Entry 9CP7 (X-ray diffraction, 1.75 A resolution); this record covers chains A and B.

== Chain A (and B) ==
Protein: Sulfopropanediol 3-dehydrogenase
From: Cupriavidus pinatubonensis JMP134
Notes: chain B of this document is another copy of the same molecule, construct and numbering; everything in this record applies to it too
UniProtKB: Q46N53 (HPSN_CUPPJ); residues 1-436 here = UniProt positions 1-436
Amino-acid sequence (437 residues; row label = number of the first residue in the row; numbering starts at 0):
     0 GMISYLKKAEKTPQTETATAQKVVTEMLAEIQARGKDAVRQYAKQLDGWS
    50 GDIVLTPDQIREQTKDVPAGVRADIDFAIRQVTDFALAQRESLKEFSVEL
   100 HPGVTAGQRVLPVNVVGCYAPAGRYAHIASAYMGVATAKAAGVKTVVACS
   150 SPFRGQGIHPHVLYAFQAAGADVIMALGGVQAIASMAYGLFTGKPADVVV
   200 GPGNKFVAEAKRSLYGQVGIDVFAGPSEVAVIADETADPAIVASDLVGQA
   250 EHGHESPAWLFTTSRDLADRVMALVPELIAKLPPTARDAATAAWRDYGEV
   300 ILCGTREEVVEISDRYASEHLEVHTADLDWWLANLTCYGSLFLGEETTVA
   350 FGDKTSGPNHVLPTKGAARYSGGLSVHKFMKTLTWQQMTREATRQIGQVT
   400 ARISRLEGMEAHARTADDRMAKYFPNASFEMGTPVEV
Not modelled in the structure: 0 (chain B: 0-1)
Construct notes: expression tag (0)
Curated features (UniProtKB/Swiss-Prot):
  - active site (Proton acceptor): Glu318, His319
  - binding site (NAD(+)): Tyr118, Gln180, Asn203
  - binding site (Zn(2+)): Gln248, His251, Asp352, His411
Ion coordination: Zn2+ site 1: Gln248, His251, Asp352 (together with cysteinesulfonic acid) (shared with His411(B) of chain B); Zn2+ site 2: His411 (together with cysteinesulfonic acid) (shared with Gln248(B), His251(B), Asp352(B) of chain B)
Residues lining bound ligands:
  - NADH (NAI; 1,4-dihydronicotinamide adenine dinucleotide): Val22, Met26, Leu45, Asp46, Tyr118, Pro120, Ala121, Gly122, Arg123, Tyr124, His126, Ser129, Ser150, Gly177, Gly178, Gln180, Pro201, Gly202, Asn203, Phe205, Val206, Ala223, Gly224, Pro225, Ser226, His251, Ser255, Glu318, His359, Val360, Leu361, Thr363
  - cysteinesulfonic acid (OCS), molecule 1: His126, Ala128, Ser129, Ser226, Gln248, His251, Glu318, His319, Asp352, Lys353, His359
  - cysteinesulfonic acid (OCS), molecule 2: Glu406, Met408, His411
Reported in the primary citation:
  - specificity-determining residues: His126 (proposed by the authors, not directly observed)
  - mutagenesis - E318A, H319A: decreased catalytic activity
  - mutagenesis - D352A: abolished catalytic activity
  - catalytic residues: Glu318, His319 (proposed by the authors, not directly observed)
  - catalytic residues: Asp352

== How chain A and chain B interact ==
Residue-residue contacts - 272 pairs, chain A then chain B:
  Val70(A) - Leu405(B)  hydrophobic
  Asp73(A) - Arg401(B)  salt bridge
  Phe76(A) - Gln394(B)
  Gln80(A) - His100(B)
  Asp83(A) - Leu99(B)
  Phe84(A) - Val97(B)  hydrophobic
  Phe84(A) - Leu99(B)
  Phe84(A) - Ala105(B)  hydrophobic
  Phe84(A) - Gly106(B)
  Phe84(A) - Thr383(B)
  Ala87(A) - Phe95(B)  hydrophobic
  Ala87(A) - Val97(B)  hydrophobic
  Gln88(A) - Phe95(B)
  Gln88(A) - Gln107(B)  hydrogen bond
  Gln88(A) - Thr383(B)
  Ser91(A) - Ser91(B)
  Ser91(A) - Leu92(B)
  Ser91(A) - Lys93(B)  hydrogen bond (backbone-backbone)
  Ser91(A) - Phe95(B)
  Ser91(A) - Gln107(B)  hydrogen bond
  Leu92(A) - Ser91(B)
  Lys93(A) - Ser91(B)  hydrogen bond (backbone-backbone)
  Phe95(A) - Phe84(B)  hydrophobic
  Phe95(A) - Ala87(B)  hydrophobic
  Phe95(A) - Gln88(B)
  Phe95(A) - Ser91(B)
  Leu99(A) - Ser355(B)
  His100(A) - Phe76(B)
  His100(A) - Gln80(B)
  Ala105(A) - Phe84(B)  hydrophobic
  Ala105(A) - Pro357(B)  hydrophobic
  Gly106(A) - Phe84(B)
  Gln107(A) - Gln88(B)  hydrogen bond
  Gln107(A) - Ser91(B)  hydrogen bond
  Gln107(A) - His376(B)  hydrogen bond
  Arg108(A) - Leu331(B)  hydrogen bond (side chain-backbone)
  Arg108(A) - Ala332(B)
  Arg108(A) - Tyr337(B)
  Leu110(A) - Leu334(B)
  Leu110(A) - Thr335(B)
  Val112(A) - Arg368(B)
  Val112(A) - Tyr369(B)  hydrophobic
  Tyr124(A) - Glu406(B)
  Tyr124(A) - Gly407(B)
  Tyr124(A) - Met408(B)  hydrophobic
  Ala125(A) - Glu406(B)  hydrogen bond (backbone-backbone)
  His126(A) - Glu406(B)
  His126(A) - Met408(B)
  Ile127(A) - Leu405(B)  hydrophobic
  Ile127(A) - Glu406(B)  hydrogen bond (backbone-side chain)
  Ala128(A) - Glu406(B)  hydrogen bond (backbone-side chain)
  Tyr131(A) - Ile402(B)
  Ala195(A) - Arg368(B)
  Asp196(A) - Arg368(B)  salt bridge
  Asp196(A) - Tyr369(B)
  Val197(A) - Tyr369(B)  hydrophobic
  Arg211(A) - Ser212(B)  hydrogen bond (side chain-backbone)
  Arg211(A) - Tyr214(B)  hydrogen bond (side chain-backbone)
  Ser212(A) - Arg211(B)  hydrogen bond (backbone-side chain)
  Tyr214(A) - Arg211(B)  hydrogen bond (backbone-side chain)
  Tyr214(A) - Tyr214(B)  hydrophobic
  Tyr214(A) - Ile219(B)
  Gly215(A) - Tyr369(B)  hydrogen bond (backbone-side chain)
  Gln216(A) - Arg368(B)  hydrogen bond (backbone-side chain)
  Val217(A) - Tyr369(B)
  Gly218(A) - Tyr369(B)
  Ile219(A) - Tyr214(B)
  Asp237(A) - Lys421(B)  salt bridge
  Ile240(A) - Asp417(B)
  Ile240(A) - Arg418(B)
  Ser243(A) - Thr414(B)
  Ser243(A) - Asp417(B)  hydrogen bond
  Asp244(A) - Thr414(B)
  Asp244(A) - Arg418(B)  salt bridge
  Val246(A) - Ala410(B)
  Gly247(A) - Ala410(B)
  Gly247(A) - His411(B)  hydrogen bond (backbone-side chain)
  Gln248(A) - His411(B)  hydrogen bond
  Glu250(A) - Met408(B)
  Glu250(A) - Glu409(B)  hydrogen bond (side chain-backbone)
  Glu250(A) - Ala410(B)  hydrogen bond (side chain-backbone)
  Glu250(A) - His411(B)  salt bridge
  His251(A) - Met408(B)
  His251(A) - His411(B)  hydrogen bond
  Lys280(A) - Arg413(B)  hydrogen bond (backbone-side chain)
  Leu281(A) - Ala410(B)  hydrophobic
  Leu281(A) - Arg413(B)
  Pro282(A) - Glu409(B)
  Pro282(A) - Val434(B)
  Pro282(A) - Glu435(B)
  Pro282(A) - Val436(B)
  Pro283(A) - Glu435(B)
  Pro283(A) - Val436(B)
  Thr284(A) - Val436(B)  hydrogen bond (side chain-backbone)
  His323(A) - Arg418(B)
  Leu327(A) - Gln386(B)
  Leu331(A) - Arg108(B)  hydrogen bond (backbone-side chain)
  Leu331(A) - Trp384(B)
  Ala332(A) - Arg108(B)  hydrogen bond (backbone-side chain)
  Thr335(A) - Leu110(B)
  Thr335(A) - Lys380(B)  hydrogen bond (backbone-side chain)
  Thr335(A) - Leu382(B)
  Cys336(A) - Lys380(B)  hydrogen bond
  Tyr337(A) - Arg108(B)
  Tyr337(A) - Leu382(B)
  Tyr337(A) - Thr383(B)
  Gly338(A) - Thr383(B)
  Ser339(A) - Thr383(B)  hydrogen bond
  Leu340(A) - Thr383(B)  hydrogen bond (backbone-backbone)
  Leu340(A) - Trp384(B)
  Leu340(A) - Gln385(B)  hydrogen bond (backbone-backbone)
  Phe341(A) - Gln385(B)
  Leu342(A) - Trp384(B)  hydrophobic
  Leu342(A) - Gln385(B)  hydrogen bond (backbone-backbone)
  Leu342(A) - Gln386(B)
  Glu344(A) - Arg418(B)  hydrogen bond (backbone-side chain)
  Glu344(A) - Lys421(B)  salt bridge
  Glu344(A) - Tyr422(B)  hydrogen bond
  Glu345(A) - Met387(B)
  Glu345(A) - Arg389(B)
  Glu345(A) - Thr392(B)
  Glu345(A) - Arg418(B)  hydrogen bond (backbone-side chain)
  Glu345(A) - Tyr422(B)
  Thr346(A) - Gln385(B)  hydrogen bond
  Thr346(A) - Met387(B)
  Thr346(A) - Arg418(B)
  Thr347(A) - Thr414(B)
  Thr347(A) - Arg418(B)  hydrogen bond
  Ala349(A) - Thr399(B)
  Ala349(A) - His411(B)
  Ala349(A) - Thr414(B)
  Phe350(A) - Met387(B)  hydrophobic
  Phe350(A) - Thr392(B)
  Phe350(A) - Ile395(B)  hydrophobic
  Phe350(A) - Gly396(B)
  Phe350(A) - Thr399(B)
  Phe350(A) - Ala415(B)  hydrophobic
  Phe350(A) - Arg418(B)
  Asp352(A) - His411(B)  salt bridge
  Lys353(A) - Thr399(B)
  Lys353(A) - Ser403(B)
  Lys353(A) - Glu406(B)  salt bridge
  Lys353(A) - Met408(B)  hydrogen bond
  Lys353(A) - His411(B)
  Thr354(A) - Ile395(B)
  Thr354(A) - Val398(B)
  Thr354(A) - Thr399(B)
  Ser355(A) - Leu99(B)
  Ser355(A) - Gln385(B)  hydrogen bond
  Ser355(A) - Met387(B)
  Pro357(A) - Ala105(B)  hydrophobic
  Pro357(A) - Thr383(B)
  Pro357(A) - Gln385(B)
  Ala367(A) - Lys380(B)  hydrogen bond (backbone-side chain)
  Arg368(A) - Val112(B)
  Arg368(A) - Ala195(B)
  Arg368(A) - Asp196(B)  salt bridge
  Arg368(A) - Gln216(B)  hydrogen bond (side chain-backbone)
  Arg368(A) - Lys380(B)
  Tyr369(A) - Val112(B)  hydrophobic
  Tyr369(A) - Asp196(B)
  Tyr369(A) - Val197(B)  hydrophobic
  Tyr369(A) - Gly215(B)  hydrogen bond (side chain-backbone)
  Tyr369(A) - Val217(B)
  Tyr369(A) - Gly218(B)
  Tyr369(A) - Lys380(B)
  Gly371(A) - Thr381(B)
  Gly371(A) - Leu382(B)
  His376(A) - Gln107(B)  hydrogen bond
  His376(A) - Thr381(B)
  Lys380(A) - Thr335(B)  hydrogen bond (side chain-backbone)
  Lys380(A) - Cys336(B)  hydrogen bond
  Lys380(A) - Ala367(B)
  Lys380(A) - Arg368(B)
  Lys380(A) - Tyr369(B)
  Lys380(A) - Ser370(B)
  Thr381(A) - Gly371(B)
  Thr381(A) - His376(B)
  Leu382(A) - Thr335(B)
  Leu382(A) - Tyr337(B)
  Leu382(A) - Gly371(B)
  Thr383(A) - Phe84(B)
  Thr383(A) - Tyr337(B)
  Thr383(A) - Gly338(B)
  Thr383(A) - Ser339(B)  hydrogen bond
  Thr383(A) - Leu340(B)  hydrogen bond (backbone-backbone)
  Thr383(A) - Pro357(B)
  Trp384(A) - Leu331(B)  hydrophobic
  Trp384(A) - Leu340(B)
  Trp384(A) - Leu342(B)  hydrophobic
  Gln385(A) - Leu340(B)  hydrogen bond (backbone-backbone)
  Gln385(A) - Phe341(B)
  Gln385(A) - Leu342(B)  hydrogen bond (backbone-backbone)
  Gln385(A) - Thr346(B)  hydrogen bond
  Gln385(A) - Ser355(B)  hydrogen bond
  Gln385(A) - Pro357(B)
  Gln386(A) - Leu327(B)
  Gln386(A) - Leu342(B)
  Met387(A) - Glu345(B)
  Met387(A) - Thr346(B)
  Met387(A) - Phe350(B)  hydrophobic
  Met387(A) - Ser355(B)
  Thr388(A) - Glu345(B)
  Arg389(A) - Glu345(B)
  Thr392(A) - Glu345(B)
  Thr392(A) - Phe350(B)
  Gln394(A) - Phe76(B)
  Ile395(A) - Phe350(B)  hydrophobic
  Ile395(A) - Thr354(B)
  Gly396(A) - Phe350(B)
  Val398(A) - Thr354(B)
  Thr399(A) - Ala349(B)
  Thr399(A) - Phe350(B)
  Thr399(A) - Lys353(B)
  Thr399(A) - Thr354(B)
  Arg401(A) - Asp73(B)  salt bridge
  Ile402(A) - Asp73(B)
  Ile402(A) - Tyr131(B)
  Ser403(A) - Lys353(B)
  Leu405(A) - Val70(B)  hydrophobic
  Leu405(A) - Ile127(B)  hydrophobic
  Glu406(A) - Tyr124(B)
  Glu406(A) - Ala125(B)  hydrogen bond (backbone-backbone)
  Glu406(A) - His126(B)
  Glu406(A) - Ile127(B)  hydrogen bond (side chain-backbone)
  Glu406(A) - Ala128(B)  hydrogen bond (side chain-backbone)
  Glu406(A) - Lys353(B)  salt bridge
  Gly407(A) - Tyr124(B)
  Met408(A) - Tyr124(B)  hydrophobic
  Met408(A) - His126(B)
  Met408(A) - Glu250(B)
  Met408(A) - His251(B)
  Met408(A) - Lys353(B)  hydrogen bond
  Glu409(A) - Glu250(B)  hydrogen bond (backbone-side chain)
  Glu409(A) - Pro282(B)
  Ala410(A) - Val246(B)
  Ala410(A) - Gly247(B)
  Ala410(A) - Glu250(B)  hydrogen bond (backbone-side chain)
  Ala410(A) - Leu281(B)  hydrophobic
  His411(A) - Gly247(B)  hydrogen bond (side chain-backbone)
  His411(A) - Gln248(B)  hydrogen bond
  His411(A) - Glu250(B)  salt bridge
  His411(A) - His251(B)  hydrogen bond
  His411(A) - Ala349(B)
  His411(A) - Asp352(B)  salt bridge
  His411(A) - Lys353(B)
  Arg413(A) - Lys280(B)  hydrogen bond (side chain-backbone)
  Arg413(A) - Leu281(B)
  Arg413(A) - Pro282(B)
  Thr414(A) - Ser243(B)
  Thr414(A) - Asp244(B)
  Thr414(A) - Thr347(B)
  Thr414(A) - Ala349(B)
  Ala415(A) - Phe350(B)  hydrophobic
  Asp417(A) - Ile240(B)
  Asp417(A) - Ser243(B)  hydrogen bond
  Arg418(A) - Ile240(B)
  Arg418(A) - Asp244(B)  salt bridge
  Arg418(A) - Glu344(B)  hydrogen bond (side chain-backbone)
  Arg418(A) - Glu345(B)  hydrogen bond (side chain-backbone)
  Arg418(A) - Thr346(B)  hydrogen bond (side chain-backbone)
  Arg418(A) - Thr347(B)  hydrogen bond
  Arg418(A) - Phe350(B)
  Lys421(A) - Asp237(B)  salt bridge
  Lys421(A) - Glu344(B)  salt bridge
  Tyr422(A) - Glu344(B)  hydrogen bond
  Tyr422(A) - Glu345(B)
  Val434(A) - Pro282(B)
  Glu435(A) - Pro282(B)
  Glu435(A) - Pro283(B)
  Val436(A) - Pro283(B)
  Val436(A) - Thr284(B)  hydrogen bond (backbone-side chain)
Also at the interface, not in a pair above, chain A (129 interface residues in all): Ala77, Val97, Val103, Asn113, His158, His160, Val221, Phe222, Glu321, Leu334, Gly351, Gly356, Ser370, Gly372
Also at the interface, not in a pair above, chain B (129 interface residues in all): Ala77, Asp83, Val103, Asn113, His158, His160, Asp220, Val221, Phe222, His323, Gly351, Gly356, Gly372, Thr388

== Overview ==
The chain A/chain B interface involves 129 residues from each chain, with 69 hydrogen bonds and 16 salt
bridges. Polar contacts include Asp73(A)-Arg401(B), Asp196(A)-Arg368(B) and Asp237(A)-Lys421(B). Bound to
chain A: NADH and cysteinesulfonic acid. The paper reports catalytic residues Glu318(A), His319(A) and
Asp352(A); E318A and H319A of chain A reduce catalytic activity.
Both chains are Sulfopropanediol 3-dehydrogenase (Cupriavidus pinatubonensis JMP134). Entry 9CP7 (Crystal
structure of DHPS-3-dehydrogenase, HpsN from Cupriavidus pinatubonensis in complex with product analogue
(L-cysteate) and NADH) was determined by X-ray diffraction (same publication as 8V35, 8V36, 8V37, 9CP8 and
9CP9).
